6V0Y - chains A and E of the 5 polymer chains in the assembly; structure by X-ray diffraction, 2.70 A resolution.

# Chain A
Name: HLA class II histocompatibility antigen, DR alpha chain
Source organism: Homo sapiens
UniProtKB: P01903 (DRA_HUMAN); residues 1-181 here correspond to UniProt positions 26-206 (UniProt number = residue number + 25)
Chain sequence (189 residues; row label = number of the first residue in the row):
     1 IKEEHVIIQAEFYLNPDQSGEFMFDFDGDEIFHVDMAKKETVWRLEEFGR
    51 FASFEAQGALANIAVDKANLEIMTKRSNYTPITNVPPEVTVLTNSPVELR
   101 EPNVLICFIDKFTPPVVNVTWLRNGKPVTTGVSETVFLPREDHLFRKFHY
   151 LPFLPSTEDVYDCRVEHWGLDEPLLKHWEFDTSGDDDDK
Unresolved in the structure: 1-3, 156-157, 181-189
Disulfides: Cys107-Cys163
Covalently attached groups: N-acetylglucosamine (NAG) linked to Asn118
Sequence notes: expression tag (182-189)

# Chain E
Name: M141 TCR beta chain
Source organism: Mus musculus
Chain sequence (242 residues; row label = number of the first residue in the row; note: 13 numbers in that range are skipped by the numbering (no residue carries them; nothing is unmodelled there)):
     3 AVFQTPNYHVTQVGNEVSFNCKQTLGHDT
    39 MYWYKQDSKKLLKIMFSYNNKQL
    66 IVNETVP
    74 RRFSPQSS
    83 DKAHLNLRIKSVEPEDSAVYLCASSLDWGGQNTLYFGAGTRLSVLEDLNK
   133 VFPPEVAVFEPSEAEISHTQKATLVCLATGFFPDHVELSWWVNGKEVHSG
   183 VCTDPQPLKEQPALNDSRYALSSRLRVSATFWQNPRNHFRCQVQFYGLSE
   233 NDEWTQDRAKPVTQIVSAEAWGRAD
Disulfides: Cys23-Cys104, Cys158-Cys223

# Interface between chain A and chain E
Pairs across the interface - 6 pairs, chain A then chain E:
  Gly58(A) with Trp110(E)
  Ala61(A) with Trp110(E)
  Asn62(A) with Trp110(E)
  Ala64(A) with Gln60(E)
  Val65(A) with Asn57(E)
  Ala68(A) with Asn58(E)
Interface residues without a listed pair, chain A (7 interface residues in all): Gln57
Interface residues without a listed pair, chain E (5 interface residues in all): Ile66

# In short
7 residues of chain A face 5 of chain E across their interface. Covalently linked N-acetylglucosamine: at
Asn118(A).
Here chain A is HLA class II histocompatibility antigen, DR alpha chain (Homo sapiens) and chain E is M141 TCR
beta chain (Mus musculus). Entry 6V0Y (immune receptor complex) was determined by X-ray diffraction, deposited
together with 6V13, 6V15, 6V18, 6V19 and 6V1A.
